Entry 1IBM (X-ray diffraction, 3.31 A resolution); this record covers chains A and J of the 24 polymer chains in the assembly.

Chain A:
Molecule: 16S ribosomal RNA
Organism: Thermus thermophilus
Sequence (1522 nucleotides; numbered 0 to 1544 plus 19 insertion-coded residues; 42 numbers in that range are skipped by the numbering (no residue carries them; nothing is unmodelled there); the number before each row is that of its first residue; a row labelled like 190A-190L holds insertion residues (190A, then the next letters in order); numbering starts at 0):
     0 UUUGUUGGAG AGUUUGAUCC UGGCUCAGGG UGAACGCUGG CGGCGUGCCU AAGACAUGCA
    60 AGUCGUGCGG G
    73 CCGCGGGGUU UU
    88 ACUCCG
    95 UGGUC
   101 AGCGGCGGAC GGGUGAGUAA CGCGUGGGU
  129A G
   130 ACCUACCCGG AAGAGGGGGA CAACCCGGGG AAACUCGGGC UAAUCCCCCA UGUGGACCCG
   190 C
190A-190L CCCUUGGGGUGU
   191 GUCCAAAGGG CUUU
   216 GCCCGCUUCC GGAUGGGCCC GCGUCCCAUC AGCUAGUUGG UGGGGUAAUG GCCCACCAAG
   276 GCGACGACGG GUAGCCGGUC UGAGAGGAUG GCCGGCCACA GGGGCACUGA GACACGGGCC
   336 CCACUCCUAC GGGAGGCAGC AGUUAGGAAU CUUCCGCAAU GGGCGCAAGC CUGACGGAGC
   396 GACGCCGCUU GGAGGAAGAA GCCCUUCGGG GUGUAAACUC CUGAA
   442 CCCGGGACGA AACCCCCGAC GA
   474 GGGGACUGAC GGUACCGGG
   494 GUAAUAGCGC CGGCCAACUC CGUGCCAGCA GCCGCGGUAA UACGGAGGGC GCGAGCGUUA
   554 CCCGGAUUCA CUGGGCGUAA AGGGCGUGUA GGCGGCCUGG GGCGUCCCAU GUGAAAGACC
   614 ACGGCUCAAC CGUGGGGGAG CGUGGGAUAC GCUCAGGCUA GACGGUGGGA GAGGGUGGUG
   674 GAAUUCCCGG AGUAGCGGUG AAAUGCGCAG AUACCGGGAG GAACGCCGAU GGCGAAGGCA
   734 GCCACCUGGU CCACCCGUGA CGCUGAGGCG CGAAAGCGUG GGGAGCAAAC CGGAUUAGAU
   794 ACCCGGGUAG UCCACGCCCU AAACGAUGCG CGCUAGGUCU CUGGGUCU
   848 CCUGGGGGCC GAAGCUAACG CGUUAAGCGC GCCGCCUGGG GAGUACGGCC GCAAGGCUGA
   908 AACUCAAAGG AAUUGACGGG GGCCCGCACA AGCGGUGGAG CAUGUGGUUU AAUUCGAAGC
   968 AACGCGAAGA ACCUUACCAG GCCUUGACAU GCUAGG
 1003A G
  1004 AACCCGGGUG AAAGCCUGGG GUGCCCC
1030A-1030D GCGA
  1031 GGGGAGCCCU AGCACAGGUG CUGCAUGGCC GUCGUCAGCU CGUGCCGUGA GGUGUUGGGU
  1091 UAAGUCCCGC AACGAGCGCA ACCCCCGCCG UUAGUUGCCA GCGGUUCGGC CGGGCACUCU
  1151 AACGGGACUG CCCGCGAAA
  1171 GCGGGAGGAA GGAGGGGACG ACGUCUGGUC AGCAUGGCCC UUACGGCCUG GGCGACACAC
  1231 GUGCUACAAU GCCCACUACA AAGCGAUGCC ACCCGGCAAC GGGGAGCUAA UCGCAAAAAG
  1291 GUGGGCCCAG UUCGGAUUGG GGUCUGCAAC CCGACCCCAU GAAGCCGGAA UCGCUAGUAA
  1351 UCGCGGAUCA G
 1361A C
  1362 CAUGCCGCGG UGAAUACGUU CCCGGGCCUU GUACACACCG CCCGUCACGC CAUGGGAGCG
  1422 GGCUCUACCC GAAGUCGCCG GG
  1446 AGCCUACGGG
  1459 CAGGCGCCGA GGGUAGGGCC CGUGACUGGG GCGAAGUCGU AACAAGGUAG CUGUACCGGA
  1519 AGGUGCGGCU GGAUCACCUC CUUUCU
Disordered / not traced: 0-4, 1535-1544
Bound ions: Mg2+ site 1: U12, G22; Mg2+ site 2: U12, C526, G527; Mg2+ site 3: G15, U920; Mg2+ site 4 near G21 (its only coordinating residue here); Mg2+ site 5: G61, G105; Mg2+ site 6: G69, G70, U98; Mg2+ site 7: A109, G331; Mg2+ site 8: A116, G117, G289; Mg2+ site 9: C174, C175; Mg2+ site 10: G181, G183; Mg2+ site 11: U182, G183; Mg2+ site 12 near A195 (its only coordinating residue here); 64 more Mg2+ sites not listed

Chain J:
Name: 30S ribosomal protein S10
Organism: Thermus thermophilus
UniProt: P80375 (RS10_THETH); residues 1-105 here = UniProt positions 1-105
Amino-acid sequence (105 residues; numbered 1 to 105; the number before each row is that of its first residue):
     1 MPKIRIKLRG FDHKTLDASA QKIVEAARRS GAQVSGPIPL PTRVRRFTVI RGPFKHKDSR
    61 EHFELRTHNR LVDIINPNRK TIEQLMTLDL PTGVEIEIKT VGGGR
Disordered / not traced: 1-2, 101-105
Bound ions: Mg2+: Lys57 (shared with C972(A) of chain A)

How chain A and chain J interact:
Contacting residue pairs (71; chain A residue first):
  G963(A) - Phe54(J)  sugar contact
  A964(A) - Phe54(J)  sugar contact
  A964(A) - Lys55(J)  hydrogen bond to the sugar
  A969(A) - Lys55(J)  salt bridge to the phosphate
  C970(A) - Lys57(J)  salt bridge to the phosphate
  G971(A) - Lys57(J)  salt bridge to the phosphate
  C972(A) - Lys55(J)  sugar contact
  C972(A) - His56(J)  sugar contact
  C972(A) - Lys57(J)  salt bridge to the phosphate
  G973(A) - Ile50(J)  sugar contact
  G973(A) - Phe54(J)  base contact
  G973(A) - Lys55(J)  hydrogen bond to the sugar
  A975(A) - Thr48(J)  base contact
  A975(A) - Arg60(J)  base contact
  G1058(A) - Pro53(J)  base contact
  C1059(A) - Arg51(J)  sugar contact
  C1059(A) - Gly52(J)  sugar contact
  C1059(A) - Pro53(J)  base contact
  C1060(A) - Arg51(J)  sugar contact
  C1060(A) - Gly52(J)  sugar contact
  C1060(A) - His56(J)  hydrogen bond to the base
  C1060(A) - Ser59(J)  sugar contact
  G1061(A) - His56(J)  hydrogen bond to the sugar
  G1061(A) - Ser59(J)  sugar contact
  C1114(A) - Arg66(J)  sugar contact
  C1115(A) - Arg66(J)  salt bridge to the phosphate
  A1123(A) - Ser35(J)  phosphate contact
  A1123(A) - Gly36(J)  phosphate contact
  A1123(A) - Pro37(J)  hydrogen bond to the sugar
  A1123(A) - Ile38(J)  hydrogen bond to the sugar
  A1123(A) - Pro39(J)  base contact
  G1124(A) - Ser35(J)  phosphate contact
  G1124(A) - Gly36(J)  hydrogen bond to the phosphate
  G1124(A) - Ile38(J)  sugar contact
  U1125(A) - Arg5(J)  hydrogen bond to the base
  U1125(A) - Ser35(J)  phosphate contact
  U1125(A) - Asp73(J)  base contact
  U1150(A) - Pro39(J)  base contact
  U1150(A) - Leu40(J)  hydrogen bond to the sugar
  U1150(A) - Pro41(J)  sugar contact
  A1151(A) - Pro39(J)  sugar contact
  A1151(A) - Leu40(J)  sugar contact
  A1151(A) - Pro41(J)  phosphate contact
  A1151(A) - Thr42(J)  hydrogen bond to the phosphate
  A1151(A) - Arg70(J)  hydrogen bond to the phosphate
  A1152(A) - His13(J)  hydrogen bond to the phosphate
  A1152(A) - Asp17(J)  sugar contact
  A1152(A) - His68(J)  salt bridge to the phosphate
  A1152(A) - Arg70(J)  salt bridge to the phosphate
  C1153(A) - His13(J)  salt bridge to the phosphate
  C1189(A) - Arg51(J)  salt bridge to the phosphate
  G1197(A) - His56(J)  base contact
  G1198(A) - Phe54(J)  sugar contact
  G1198(A) - Lys55(J)  sugar contact
  U1199(A) - Phe54(J)  sugar contact
  G1253(A) - Val44(J)  phosphate contact
  G1253(A) - Arg46(J)  salt bridge to the phosphate
  C1254(A) - Arg43(J)  base contact
  C1254(A) - Val44(J)  phosphate contact
  C1254(A) - Arg45(J)  salt bridge to the phosphate
  G1255(A) - Arg43(J)  hydrogen bond to the base
  A1279(A) - Arg9(J)  salt bridge to the phosphate
  A1279(A) - Arg43(J)  base contact
  A1280(A) - Lys7(J)  salt bridge to the phosphate
  A1280(A) - Leu40(J)  base contact
  A1280(A) - Pro41(J)  sugar contact
  C1366(A) - Arg60(J)  hydrogen bond to the sugar
  C1367(A) - Thr48(J)  hydrogen bond to the sugar
  C1367(A) - Arg60(J)  salt bridge to the phosphate
  C1367(A) - His62(J)  hydrogen bond to the sugar
  G1368(A) - His62(J)  phosphate contact
Other interface residues (no listed pair), chain A (38 interface residues in all): A965, A1188, A1201, G1202, U1281
Other interface residues (no listed pair), chain J (37 interface residues in all): Lys14, Val34, Asp58, Glu61

In short:
Chain A and chain J form an interface of 38 and 37 residues respectively, with 16 hydrogen bonds and 14 salt
bridges. Polar contacts include C1060(A)-His56(J), U1125(A)-Arg5(J) and G1255(A)-Arg43(J). The Mg2+ site 1 is
built by U12(A) and G22(A).
Chain A is 16S ribosomal RNA and chain J is 30S ribosomal protein S10, both from Thermus thermophilus; the
structure, Structure of the thermus thermophilus 30S ribosomal subunit in complex with a messenger RNA
fragment and ..., was determined by X-ray diffraction (same publication as 1IBK and 1IBL).
